Entry 7NI2 (electron microscopy, 2.89 A resolution); this record covers chains B and C of the 8 polymer chains in the assembly.

== Chain B (and C) ==
Protein: Tyrosine-protein kinase
Source organism: Escherichia coli
Notes: EC 2.7.10.2; chain C of this document is another copy of the same molecule, construct and numbering; everything in this record applies to it too
Reference sequence: A0A778WL64 (A0A778WL64_ECOLX); numbering as in UniProt (aligned over 1-721)
Chain sequence (727 residues; row label = number of the first residue in the row):
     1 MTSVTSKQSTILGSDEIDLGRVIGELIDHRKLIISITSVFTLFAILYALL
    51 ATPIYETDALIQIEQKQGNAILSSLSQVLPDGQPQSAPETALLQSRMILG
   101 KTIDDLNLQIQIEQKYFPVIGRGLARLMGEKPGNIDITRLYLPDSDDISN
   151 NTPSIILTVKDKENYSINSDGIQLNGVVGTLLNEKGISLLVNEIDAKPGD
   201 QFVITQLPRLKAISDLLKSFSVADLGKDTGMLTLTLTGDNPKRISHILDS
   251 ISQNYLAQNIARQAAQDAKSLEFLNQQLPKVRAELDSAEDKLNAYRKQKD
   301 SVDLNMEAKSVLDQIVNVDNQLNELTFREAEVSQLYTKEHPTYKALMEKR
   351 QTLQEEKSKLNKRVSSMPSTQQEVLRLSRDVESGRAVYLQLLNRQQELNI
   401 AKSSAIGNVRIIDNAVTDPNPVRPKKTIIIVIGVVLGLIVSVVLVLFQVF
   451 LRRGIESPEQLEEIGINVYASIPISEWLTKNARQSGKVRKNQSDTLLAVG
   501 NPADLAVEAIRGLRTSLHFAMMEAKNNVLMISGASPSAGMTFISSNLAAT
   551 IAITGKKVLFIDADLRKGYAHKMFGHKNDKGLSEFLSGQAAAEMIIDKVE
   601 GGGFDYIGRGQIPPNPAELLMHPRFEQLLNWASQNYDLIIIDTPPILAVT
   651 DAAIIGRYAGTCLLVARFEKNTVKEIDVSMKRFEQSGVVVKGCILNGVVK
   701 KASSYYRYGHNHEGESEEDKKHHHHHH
Unresolved in the structure: 1-16, 65-84, 262-408, 478-493, 710-727
Differences from the reference sequence: engineered mutation Met540 (Lys in A0A778WL64); conflict Ile595 (Val in A0A778WL64), Glu713 (Tyr in A0A778WL64), Glu715 (Tyr in A0A778WL64), Glu717 (Tyr in A0A778WL64), Glu718 (Tyr in A0A778WL64); expression tag (722-727)

== Interface between chain B and chain C ==
Residue-residue contacts (52):
  Asp58(B) - Arg96(C)  salt bridge
  Leu60(B) - Ala91(C)
  Leu60(B) - Ser95(C)
  Lys131(B) - Ile148(C)
  Leu225(B) - Ala91(C)  hydrophobic
  Thr229(B) - Ala87(C)
  Thr229(B) - Pro88(C)
  Met231(B) - Ala91(C)  hydrophobic
  Met231(B) - Leu92(C)  hydrophobic
  Arg410(B) - Gln258(C)
  Ile412(B) - Leu92(C)  hydrophobic
  Ile412(B) - Ser95(C)
  Ile412(B) - Met97(C)
  Asp413(B) - Ser95(C)
  Asp413(B) - Arg96(C)  salt bridge
  Asn414(B) - Arg96(C)  hydrogen bond (backbone-side chain)
  Val416(B) - Arg96(C)
  Val416(B) - Leu210(C)  hydrophobic
  Thr417(B) - Leu210(C)
  Pro419(B) - Leu210(C)
  Glu459(B) - Lys674(C)  salt bridge
  Val468(B) - Gln685(C)
  Tyr469(B) - Gln685(C)
  Glu508(B) - Arg566(C)  salt bridge
  Glu508(B) - Val649(C)
  Arg511(B) - Glu618(C)  salt bridge
  Gly512(B) - Thr650(C)
  Arg514(B) - Glu618(C)  salt bridge
  Arg514(B) - Met621(C)  hydrogen bond
  Thr515(B) - Thr650(C)  hydrogen bond
  Thr515(B) - Ile654(C)
  Thr515(B) - Ser686(C)
  Phe519(B) - Gln685(C)
  Phe519(B) - Ser686(C)
  Phe519(B) - Gly687(C)
  Ile553(B) - Glu618(C)
  Thr554(B) - Met621(C)
  Ser704(B) - Leu647(C)
  Ser704(B) - Arg682(C)  hydrogen bond
  Tyr705(B) - Leu647(C)
  Tyr705(B) - Ala648(C)
  Tyr705(B) - Arg682(C)  hydrogen bond
  Tyr706(B) - Ser535(C)
  Tyr706(B) - Pro536(C)
  Tyr706(B) - Pro645(C)
  Tyr706(B) - Ala648(C)  hydrophobic
  Tyr708(B) - Asp564(C)  hydrogen bond
  Tyr708(B) - Arg566(C)
  Tyr708(B) - Lys567(C)
  Tyr708(B) - Pro644(C)  hydrophobic
  Tyr708(B) - Pro645(C)
  Gly709(B) - Lys567(C)
Interface residues without a listed pair, chain B (34 interface residues in all): Ala59, Ala415, Ser516, His518, Thr550
Interface residues without a listed pair, chain C (32 interface residues in all): Ala534, Ala617, Arg657

== Overview ==
The interface between chain B and chain C involves 34 residues on one side and 32 on the other, with 6
hydrogen bonds and 6 salt bridges. Polar pairs include Asp58(B)-Arg96(C), Asp413(B)-Arg96(C) and
Glu459(B)-Lys674(C).
Both chains are Tyrosine-protein kinase (Escherichia coli). Entry 7NI2 (Wzc-K540M-4YE C8) was determined by
electron microscopy (same publication as 7NHR, 7NHS, 7NIB, 7NIH and 7NII).
